9LTY - chain A; structure by X-ray diffraction, 2.00 A resolution.

Chain A:
Molecule: Isopeptide-forming domain-containing fimbrial protein
From: Enterococcus faecalis OG1RF
Amino-acid sequence (440 residues; each row starts with the number of its first residue):
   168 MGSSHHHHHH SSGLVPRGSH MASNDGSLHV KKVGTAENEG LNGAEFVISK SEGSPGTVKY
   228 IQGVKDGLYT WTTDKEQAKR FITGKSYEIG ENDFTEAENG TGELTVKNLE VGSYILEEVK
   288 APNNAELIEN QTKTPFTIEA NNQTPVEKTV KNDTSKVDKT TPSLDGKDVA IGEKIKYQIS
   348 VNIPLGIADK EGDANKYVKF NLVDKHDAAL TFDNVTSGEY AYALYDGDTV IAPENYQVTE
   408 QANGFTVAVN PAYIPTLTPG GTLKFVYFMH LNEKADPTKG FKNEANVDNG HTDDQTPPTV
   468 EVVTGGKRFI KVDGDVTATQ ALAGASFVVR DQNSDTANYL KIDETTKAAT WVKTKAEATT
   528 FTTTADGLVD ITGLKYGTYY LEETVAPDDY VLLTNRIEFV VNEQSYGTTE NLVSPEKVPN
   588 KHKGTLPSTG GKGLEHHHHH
Disordered / not traced: 168-190, 360, 481-487, 553-556, 588-607
Glycans and other covalent adducts: covalent link K199-N319, K326-N450, K478-N587
Ion coordination: Na+ site 1: Y364, T459; Na+ site 2 near P444 (its only coordinating residue here); Mg2+: D461, T463

Summary:
The Na+ site 1 is built by Y364 and T459. D461 and T463 coordinate Mg2+.
Chain A is Isopeptide-forming domain-containing fimbrial protein (Enterococcus faecalis OG1RF); the structure,
Crystal Structure of C-terminal stable fragment of the Shaft pilin EbpC from Enterococcus faecalis, was
determined by X-ray diffraction together with 9LJ6, 9LKS, 9LLW, 9LR7 and 9M00 from the same study.
